Entry 1RIR (X-ray diffraction, 2.90 A resolution); this record covers chains C and D of the 4 polymer chains in the assembly.

[Chain C (and D)]
Molecule: Galactose-binding lectin
Organism: Arachis hypogaea
Notes: chain D of this document is another copy of the same molecule, construct and numbering; everything in this record applies to it too
Reference sequence: P02872 (LECG_ARAHY); residues 1-236 here correspond to UniProt positions 24-259 (UniProt number = residue number + 23)
Sequence (236 residues; row label = number of the first residue in the row):
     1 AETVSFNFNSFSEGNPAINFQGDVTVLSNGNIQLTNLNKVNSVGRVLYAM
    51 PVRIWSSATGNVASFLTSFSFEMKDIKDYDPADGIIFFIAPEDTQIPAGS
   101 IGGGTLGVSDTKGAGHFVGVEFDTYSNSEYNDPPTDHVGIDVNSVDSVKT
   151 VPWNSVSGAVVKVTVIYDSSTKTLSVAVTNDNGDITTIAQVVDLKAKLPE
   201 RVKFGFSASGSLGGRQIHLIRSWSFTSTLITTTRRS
Unresolved in the structure: 233-236
Metal / ion sites: Mn2+: Glu121, His137; Ca2+: Asp123, Tyr125, Asn127, Asp132
Ligand contacts:
  - SFP (5,10,15,20-tetrakis(4-sulpfonatophenyl)-21h,23H-porphine), molecule 1: Arg53, Ser56, Ala58, Thr59, Thr231, Thr232
  - SFP, molecule 2: Arg53, Ala58, Glu200
Swiss-Prot annotation at these positions:
  - binding site (Mn(2+)): Glu121, Asp123, Asp132, His137
  - binding site (Ca(2+)): Asp123, Tyr125, Asn127, Asp132

[How chain C and chain D interact]
Pairs across the interface - 24 pairs, chain C then chain D:
  Asn9(C) - Lys74(D)  hydrogen bond (backbone-side chain)
  Ser10(C) - Lys74(D)
  Leu27(C) - Leu27(D)  hydrophobic
  Leu27(C) - Ser28(D)
  Ser28(C) - Leu27(D)
  Ser28(C) - Gln33(D)  hydrogen bond
  Ser28(C) - Ile217(D)
  Asn29(C) - Lys74(D)
  Asn29(C) - Ile217(D)
  Asn29(C) - Leu219(D)
  Gly30(C) - Lys74(D)  hydrogen bond (backbone-side chain)
  Asn31(C) - Lys74(D)
  Gln33(C) - Ser28(D)  hydrogen bond
  Glu72(C) - Arg221(D)  salt bridge
  Lys74(C) - Asn9(D)  hydrogen bond (side chain-backbone)
  Lys74(C) - Ser10(D)
  Lys74(C) - Asn29(D)
  Lys74(C) - Gly30(D)  hydrogen bond (side chain-backbone)
  Lys74(C) - Asn31(D)
  Ile217(C) - Ser28(D)
  Ile217(C) - Asn29(D)
  Leu219(C) - Asn29(D)
  Arg221(C) - Glu72(D)  salt bridge
  Arg221(C) - Arg221(D)
Also at the interface, not in a pair above, chain C (18 interface residues in all): Phe11, Leu37, Val160, Lys162, Asp181
Also at the interface, not in a pair above, chain D (18 interface residues in all): Leu37, Gly158, Val160, Lys162, Asp181

[Summary]
The chain C/chain D interface involves 18 residues from each chain, with 6 hydrogen bonds and 2 salt bridges.
Polar pairs include Glu72(C)-Arg221(D), Asn9(C)-Lys74(D) and Ser28(C)-Gln33(D). Chain C binds compound SFP.
Curated annotation (UniProt) lists 4 Mn2+-binding residues and 4 Ca2+-binding residues on chain C.
Chain C and chain D are both Galactose-binding lectin (Arachis hypogaea); the structure, Crystal structure of
meso-tetrasulphonatophenylporphyrin in complex with Peanut lectin, was determined by X-ray diffraction
together with 1RIT from the same study.
